9L22 - chains F and I of the 12 polymer chains in the assembly; structure by electron microscopy, 3.00 A resolution.

== Chain F ==
Protein: Histone H4
Source organism: Homo sapiens
UniProt: P62805 (H4_HUMAN); residues 1-102 here correspond to UniProt positions 2-103 (UniProt number = residue number + 1)
Amino-acid sequence (102 residues; numbered 1 to 102; the number before each row is that of its first residue):
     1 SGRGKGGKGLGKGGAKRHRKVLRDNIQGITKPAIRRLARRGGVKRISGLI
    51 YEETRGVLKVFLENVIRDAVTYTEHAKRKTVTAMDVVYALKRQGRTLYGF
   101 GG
Not modelled in the structure: 1-19
Curated features (UniProtKB/Swiss-Prot):
  - DNA-binding region: Lys16 to Lys20
  - modified residue: Ser1 (N-acetylserine), Arg3 (Asymmetric dimethylarginine), Lys5 (N6-(2-hydroxyisobutyryl)lysine), Lys8 (N6-(2-hydroxyisobutyryl)lysine), Lys12 (N6-(2-hydroxyisobutyryl)lysine), Lys16 (N6-(2-hydroxyisobutyryl)lysine), Lys20 (N6,N6,N6-trimethyllysine), Lys31 (N6-(2-hydroxyisobutyryl)lysine), Lys44 (N6-(2-hydroxyisobutyryl)lysine), Ser47 (Phosphoserine), Tyr51 (Phosphotyrosine), Lys59 (N6-(2-hydroxyisobutyryl)lysine), Lys77 (N6-(2-hydroxyisobutyryl)lysine), Lys79 (N6-(2-hydroxyisobutyryl)lysine), Thr80 (Phosphothreonine), Tyr88 (Phosphotyrosine), Lys91 (N6-(2-hydroxyisobutyryl)lysine)
  - cross-link (Glycyl lysine isopeptide (Lys-Gly)): Lys12 (interchain with G-Cter in SUMO2), Lys20 (interchain with G-Cter in SUMO2), Lys31 (interchain with G-Cter in SUMO2), Lys59 (interchain with G-Cter in SUMO2), Lys79 (interchain with G-Cter in SUMO2), Lys91 (interchain with G-Cter in SUMO2)

== Chain I ==
Molecule: 601 dna_r
Source organism: Homo sapiens
Sequence (189 nucleotides; numbered -94 to 94; the number before each row is that of its first residue; numbers below 1 keep their minus sign (DA-94 is residue -94)):
   -94 ATCAGCGACACCGGCACTGGAATCGGATGTATATATCTGACACGTGCCTG
   -44 GAGACTAGGGAGTAATCCCCTTGGCGGTTAAAACGCGGGGGACAGCGCGT
     6 ACGTGCGTTTAAGCGGTGCTAGAGCTGTCTACGACCAATTGAGCGGCCTC
    56 GGCACCGGGATTCTCGATGGCATCCGGCATCACCCGGAT
Not modelled in the structure: -94 to -87, 85-94

== Chain F / chain I interface ==
Pairs across the interface (10):
  Arg35(F) - DG8(I)  salt bridge to the phosphate
  Arg45(F) - DG8(I)  phosphate contact
  Ile46(F) - DC7(I)  sugar contact
  Ile46(F) - DG8(I)  hydrogen bond to the phosphate
  Ser47(F) - DC7(I)  phosphate contact
  Gly48(F) - DC7(I)  hydrogen bond to the phosphate
  Arg78(F) - DA28(I)  phosphate contact
  Lys79(F) - DG27(I)  phosphate contact
  Lys79(F) - DA28(I)  hydrogen bond to the phosphate
  Thr80(F) - DA28(I)  phosphate contact
Interface residues without a listed pair, chain F (10 interface residues in all): Lys44, Lys77
Interface residues without a listed pair, chain I (5 interface residues in all): DG29

== In short ==
Chain F and chain I form an interface of 10 and 5 residues respectively, with 3 hydrogen bonds and 1 salt
bridge. Polar contacts include Ile46(F)-DG8(I), Gly48(F)-DC7(I) and Lys79(F)-DA28(I). Curated annotation
(UniProt) lists a DNA-binding region on chain F.
Here chain F is Histone H4 and chain I is 601 dna_r, both from Homo sapiens. Entry 9L22 (hDEK-nucleosome
complex (conformation 2)) was determined by electron microscopy (same publication as 9L1X).
